Entry 6RX0 (X-ray diffraction, 1.20 A resolution); this record covers chains A and C of the 4 polymer chains in the assembly.

[Chain A (and C)]
Name: Pteridine reductase
Organism: Trypanosoma brucei brucei
Notes: chain C of this document is another copy of the same molecule, construct and numbering; everything in this record applies to it too
UniProtKB: O76290 (O76290_TRYBB); residues 1-268 here = UniProt positions 1-268
Amino-acid sequence (288 residues; row label = number of the first residue in the row; numbers below 1 keep their minus sign (Met-19 is residue -19)):
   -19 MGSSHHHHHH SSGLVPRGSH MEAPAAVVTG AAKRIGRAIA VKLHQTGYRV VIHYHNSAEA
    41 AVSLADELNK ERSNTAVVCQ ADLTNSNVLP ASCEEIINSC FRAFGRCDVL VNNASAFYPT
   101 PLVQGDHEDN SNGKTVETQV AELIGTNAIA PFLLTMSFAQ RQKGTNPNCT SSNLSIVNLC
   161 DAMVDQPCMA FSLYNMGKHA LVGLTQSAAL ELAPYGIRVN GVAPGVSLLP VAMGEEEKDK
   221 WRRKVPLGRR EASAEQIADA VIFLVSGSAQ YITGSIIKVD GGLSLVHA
Disordered / not traced: -19 to 1, 104-113, 143-151 (chain C: -19 to 1, 104-113, 143-152, 206-221)
Construct notes: initiating methionine (-19); expression tag (-18 to 0)
Ligand contacts:
  - KM5 (methyl 1-[4-[[2,4-bis(azanyl)pteridin-6-yl]methyl-ethyl-amino]phenyl]carbonylpiperidine-4-carboxylate): Arg14, Ser95, Ala96, Phe97, Tyr98, Pro99, Asp161, Cys168, Phe171, Tyr174, Gly205, Val206, Leu208, Leu209, Pro210, Met213, Glu217, Trp221
  - NADP (NAP; NADP nicotinamide-adenine-dinucleotide phosphate): Gly10, Lys13, Arg14, Ile15, Gly16, His33, Tyr34, His35, Asn36, Ser37, Ala61, Asp62, Leu63, Thr64, Asn93, Ala94, Ser95, Ala96, Thr126, Asn127, Leu159, Cys160, Asp161, Tyr174, Lys178, Pro204, Gly205, Val206, Ser207, Leu208
What the authors report for this chain:
  - binding site for KM5: Val206, Trp221

[Chain A / chain C interface]
Residue-residue contacts (76; chain A residue first):
  Asn65(A) - Glu117(C)  hydrogen bond
  Asn65(A) - Val120(C)
  Ser66(A) - Glu117(C)
  Asn67(A) - Glu117(C)
  Leu69(A) - Glu117(C)
  Pro70(A) - Val116(C)  hydrophobic
  Pro70(A) - Glu117(C)
  Pro101(A) - Met136(C)
  Pro101(A) - Glu191(C)
  Leu102(A) - Phe132(C)  hydrophobic
  Leu102(A) - Met136(C)
  Leu102(A) - Ala188(C)  hydrophobic
  Leu102(A) - Glu191(C)  hydrogen bond (backbone-side chain)
  Val103(A) - Ala139(C)  hydrophobic
  Val103(A) - Gln140(C)
  Val103(A) - Tyr195(C)
  Val116(A) - Pro70(C)  hydrophobic
  Val116(A) - Phe132(C)  hydrophobic
  Val116(A) - Leu133(C)  hydrophobic
  Glu117(A) - Asn65(C)  hydrogen bond
  Glu117(A) - Ser66(C)
  Glu117(A) - Pro70(C)
  Val120(A) - Ile129(C)  hydrophobic
  Ala128(A) - Met176(C)
  Ile129(A) - Val120(C)  hydrophobic
  Phe132(A) - Leu102(C)  hydrophobic
  Phe132(A) - Val116(C)  hydrophobic
  Phe132(A) - Ser172(C)
  Phe132(A) - Leu173(C)  hydrophobic
  Phe132(A) - Met176(C)  hydrophobic
  Leu133(A) - Val116(C)  hydrophobic
  Leu133(A) - Glu117(C)
  Met136(A) - Pro101(C)
  Met136(A) - Leu102(C)
  Ala139(A) - Val103(C)  hydrophobic
  Gln140(A) - Val103(C)
  Asp165(A) - Gln186(C)  hydrogen bond
  Pro167(A) - Ser187(C)
  Pro167(A) - Leu190(C)
  Met169(A) - Leu190(C)
  Met169(A) - Glu191(C)
  Ala170(A) - Glu191(C)
  Ser172(A) - Phe132(C)
  Ser172(A) - Ser187(C)
  Ser172(A) - Glu191(C)
  Leu173(A) - Phe132(C)  hydrophobic
  Asn175(A) - Gly183(C)
  Asn175(A) - Ser187(C)  hydrogen bond
  Met176(A) - Ala128(C)
  Met176(A) - Phe132(C)  hydrophobic
  Met176(A) - Ala180(C)
  Met176(A) - Leu184(C)
  His179(A) - His179(C)  hydrogen bond (side chain-backbone)
  His179(A) - Val182(C)
  His179(A) - Gly183(C)
  His179(A) - Gln186(C)
  Ala180(A) - Met176(C)
  Val182(A) - His179(C)
  Gly183(A) - Asn175(C)
  Gly183(A) - His179(C)
  Leu184(A) - Met176(C)
  Gln186(A) - Asp165(C)  hydrogen bond
  Gln186(A) - His179(C)
  Ser187(A) - Pro167(C)
  Ser187(A) - Ser172(C)
  Ser187(A) - Asn175(C)  hydrogen bond
  Ala188(A) - Leu102(C)  hydrophobic
  Leu190(A) - Pro167(C)
  Leu190(A) - Met169(C)
  Glu191(A) - Pro101(C)
  Glu191(A) - Leu102(C)  hydrogen bond (side chain-backbone)
  Glu191(A) - Val103(C)
  Glu191(A) - Met169(C)
  Glu191(A) - Ala170(C)
  Glu191(A) - Ser172(C)
  Leu192(A) - Val103(C)  hydrophobic
Other interface residues (no listed pair), chain A (41 interface residues in all): Ile124, Thr135, Val164, Tyr195
Other interface residues (no listed pair), chain C (41 interface residues in all): Asn67, Leu69, Ile124, Thr135, Val164, Leu192

[Summary]
Chain A and chain C each contribute 41 residues to their interface, with 9 hydrogen bonds. Polar pairs include
Asn65(A)-Glu117(C), Leu102(A)-Glu191(C) and Asp165(A)-Gln186(C). Bound to chain A: NADP and compound KM5. The
paper reports a binding site for KM5 at Val206(A) and Trp221(A).
Both chains are Pteridine reductase (Trypanosoma brucei brucei). Entry 6RX0 (Trypanosoma brucei PTR1 (TbPTR1)
in complex with inhibitor 3 (NMT-C0013)) was determined by X-ray diffraction, deposited together with 6RX5,
6RX6 and 6RXC.
